PDB entry 6HM3 | X-ray diffraction, 1.77 A resolution | chains A and B

Chain A:
Name: S-M checkpoint control protein rad4
Source organism: Schizosaccharomyces pombe (strain 972 / ATCC 24843)
UniProtKB: P32372 (RAD4_SCHPO); residues 1-186 here = UniProt positions 1-186
Amino-acid sequence (186 residues; row label = number of the first residue in the row):
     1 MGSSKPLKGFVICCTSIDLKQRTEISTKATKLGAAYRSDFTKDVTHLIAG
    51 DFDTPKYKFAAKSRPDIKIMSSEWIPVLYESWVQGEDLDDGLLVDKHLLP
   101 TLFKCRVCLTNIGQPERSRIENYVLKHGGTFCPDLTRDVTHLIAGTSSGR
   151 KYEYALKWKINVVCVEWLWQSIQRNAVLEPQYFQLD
Unresolved in the structure: 1-3
Sequence notes: conflict Leu-98 (Phe in P32372)
Ion coordination: Ca2+ near Ala-49 (its only coordinating residue here)
What the authors report for this chain:
  - specificity-determining residues: Trp-158

Chain B:
Name: DNA replication regulator sld3
UniProtKB: Q09761 (SLD3_SCHPO); numbering as in UniProt (aligned over 629-656)
Amino-acid sequence (30 residues; numbered 625 to 656; 2 numbers in that range are skipped by the numbering (no residue carries them; nothing is unmodelled there); the number before each row is that of its first residue):
   625 GY
   629 DSILVQATPRKSSSVITELPDTPIKMNS
Unresolved in the structure: 625, 653-656
Sequence notes: expression tag (625-626)
Modified / non-standard residues: Thr-636 (phosphothreonine; TPO); Thr-650 (phosphothreonine; TPO)
What the authors report for this chain:
  - post-translational modification sites: Thr-636, Thr-650

Chain A / chain B interface:
Residue-residue contacts - 26 pairs, chain A then chain B:
  Cys-14(A) / Thr-636(B)
  Thr-15(A) / Thr-636(B)
  Ser-16(A) / Thr-636(B)
  Ser-38(A) / Ala-635(B)
  Asp-39(A) / Ile-631(B)
  Asp-39(A) / Val-633(B)
  Asp-39(A) / Gln-634(B)
  Asp-39(A) / Ala-635(B)  hydrogen bond (side chain-backbone)
  Phe-40(A) / Ile-631(B)
  Phe-40(A) / Leu-632(B)  hydrogen bond (backbone-backbone)
  Phe-40(A) / Val-633(B)  hydrogen bond (backbone-backbone)
  Thr-41(A) / Tyr-626(B)
  Thr-41(A) / Asp-629(B)
  Thr-41(A) / Ser-630(B)
  Thr-41(A) / Leu-632(B)
  Lys-42(A) / Tyr-626(B)
  Lys-42(A) / Ser-630(B)  hydrogen bond (backbone-backbone)
  Lys-42(A) / Leu-632(B)
  Asp-43(A) / Tyr-626(B)  hydrogen bond (backbone-backbone)
  Pro-55(A) / Val-633(B)  hydrophobic
  Lys-56(A) / Val-633(B)
  Lys-56(A) / Ala-635(B)
  Lys-56(A) / Thr-636(B)
  Phe-59(A) / Leu-632(B)  hydrophobic
  Phe-59(A) / Val-633(B)  hydrophobic
  Arg-64(A) / Leu-632(B)
Also at the interface, not in a pair above, chain A (14 interface residues in all): Thr-54

In short:
Chain A and chain B form an interface of 14 and 9 residues respectively, with 5 hydrogen bonds. Polar contacts
include Asp-39(A)/Ala-635(B), Phe-40(A)/Leu-632(B) and Phe-40(A)/Val-633(B). The paper reports the specificity
determinant Trp-158(A); modification sites Thr-636(B) and Thr-650(B).
Here chain A is S-M checkpoint control protein rad4 (Schizosaccharomyces pombe (strain 972 / ATCC 24843)) and
chain B is DNA replication regulator sld3. Entry 6HM3 (Crystal structure of Rad4 BRCT1,2 in complex with a
Sld3 phosphopeptide) was determined by X-ray diffraction together with 6HM4 and 6HM5 from the same study.
